PDB entry 7UW9 | electron microscopy, 4.20 A resolution (low resolution: residue-level contacts below are approximate; hydrogen-bond / salt-bridge calls are withheld) | chains I and J of the 31 polymer chains in the assembly

[Chain I]
Molecule: V-type proton ATPase subunit E
Organism: Citrus limon
UniProtKB: Q9MB46 (VATE_CITUN); numbering as in UniProt (aligned over 1-230)
Amino-acid sequence (230 residues; each row starts with the number of its first residue):
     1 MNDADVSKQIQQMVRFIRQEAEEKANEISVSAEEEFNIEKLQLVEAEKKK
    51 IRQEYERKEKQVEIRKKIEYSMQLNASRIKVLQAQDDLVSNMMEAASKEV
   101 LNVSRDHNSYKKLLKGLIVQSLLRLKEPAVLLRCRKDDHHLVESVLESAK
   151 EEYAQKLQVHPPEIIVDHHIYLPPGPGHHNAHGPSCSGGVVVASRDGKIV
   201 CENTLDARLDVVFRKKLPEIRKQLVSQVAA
Not modelled in the structure: 1-12, 165-171, 227-230

[Chain J]
Molecule: V-type proton ATPase subunit G
Organism: Citrus limon
UniProtKB: A0A067DRZ4 (A0A067DRZ4_CITSI); residues 1-110 here = UniProt positions 1-110
Amino-acid sequence (110 residues; numbered 1 to 110; the number before each row is that of its first residue):
     1 MASNRGHGGIQQLLAAEQEAQHIVAAARNAKMARLRQAKEEAEREIAEHR
    51 AQVEREFQRKLAESSGDSGANVKRLEQETEVKIHHLNAGAEKIQYDVVQM
   101 LLKHVTTVKN
Not modelled in the structure: 1-13, 110

[Chain I / chain J interface]
Pairs across the interface (42):
  Val14(I) with Ala16(J)
  Arg15(I) with Ala16(J)
  Arg18(I) with Ala16(J); Ala20(J)
  Glu22(I) with Ala20(J); Ile23(J)
  Ala25(I) with Ala27(J)
  Ser29(I) with Ala27(J); Ala30(J); Lys31(J)
  Glu33(I) with Arg34(J)
  Phe36(I) with Leu35(J)
  Asn37(I) with Ala38(J)
  Lys40(I) with Lys39(J); Ala42(J)
  Val44(I) with Ala42(J); Glu43(J); Ile46(J)
  Tyr55(I) with Val53(J)
  Tyr70(I) with Asn71(J)
  Leu88(I) with Leu86(J)
  Met92(I) with Ile93(J)
  Ala95(I) with Val97(J)
  Ala96(I) with Leu101(J)
  Glu99(I) with Leu101(J)
  Val100(I) with Leu101(J); His104(J)
  Val103(I) with Leu101(J)
  Gly116(I) with Lys109(J)
  Leu117(I) with Thr107(J)
  Val119(I) with Lys109(J)
  Gln120(I) with Thr107(J); Lys109(J)
  Leu123(I) with Lys109(J)
  Arg208(I) with His104(J); Thr107(J)
  Leu209(I) with His104(J)
  Val212(I) with Lys103(J); His104(J)
  Lys215(I) with Lys103(J)
  Lys216(I) with Met100(J)
  Ile220(I) with Met100(J)
Other interface residues (no listed pair), chain I (39 interface residues in all): Asn26, Ala32, Leu41, Glu47, Val81, Leu113, Gln223, Leu224
Other interface residues (no listed pair), chain J (32 interface residues in all): Ala15, Val24, Arg28, Lys82, Gly89, Asp96, Val105, Val108

[Overview]
39 residues of chain I face 32 of chain J across their interface.
Here chain I is V-type proton ATPase subunit E and chain J is V-type proton ATPase subunit G, both from Citrus
limon. Entry 7UW9 (Citrus V-ATPase State 1, H in contact with subunit a) was determined by electron
microscopy, deposited together with 7UWA, 7UWB, 7UWC and 7UWD.
